Entry 1SBE (X-ray diffraction, 2.80 A resolution); this record covers chain A.

# Chain A
Molecule: Soybean agglutinin
Organism: Glycine max
UniProtKB: P05046 (LEC_SOYBN); residues 1-253 here correspond to UniProt positions 33-285 (UniProt number = residue number + 32)
Sequence (253 residues; row label = number of the first residue in the row):
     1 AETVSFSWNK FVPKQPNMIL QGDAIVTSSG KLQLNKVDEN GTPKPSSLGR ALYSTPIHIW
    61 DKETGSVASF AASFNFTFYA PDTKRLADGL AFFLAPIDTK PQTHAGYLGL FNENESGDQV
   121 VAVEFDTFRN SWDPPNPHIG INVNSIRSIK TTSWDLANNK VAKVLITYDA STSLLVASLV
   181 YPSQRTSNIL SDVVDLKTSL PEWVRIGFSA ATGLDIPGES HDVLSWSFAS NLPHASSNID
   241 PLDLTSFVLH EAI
Not modelled in the structure: 116-118, 235-253
Covalent attachments: N-acetylglucosamine (NAG) linked to N75
Ion coordination: Mn2+: E124, D126, D133, H138; Ca2+: D126, F128, N130, D133
Curated features (UniProtKB/Swiss-Prot):
  - glycosylation: N75 (N-linked (GlcNAc...) asparagine)

# Overview
Covalently linked N-acetylglucosamine: at N75. E124, D126, D133 and H138 coordinate Mn2+. D126, F128, N130 and
D133 coordinate Ca2+.
Chain A is Soybean agglutinin (Glycine max); the structure, Soybean agglutinin from glycine max, was
determined by X-ray diffraction, deposited together with 1SBD and 1SBF.
